Entry 8OVW (electron microscopy, 3.40 A resolution); this record covers chains N and O of the 17 polymer chains in the assembly.

== Chain N ==
Molecule: Inner kinetochore subunit CHL4
From: Saccharomyces cerevisiae
UniProt: P38907 (CENPN_YEAST); residues 1-458 here = UniProt positions 1-458
Chain sequence (458 residues; each row starts with the number of its first residue):
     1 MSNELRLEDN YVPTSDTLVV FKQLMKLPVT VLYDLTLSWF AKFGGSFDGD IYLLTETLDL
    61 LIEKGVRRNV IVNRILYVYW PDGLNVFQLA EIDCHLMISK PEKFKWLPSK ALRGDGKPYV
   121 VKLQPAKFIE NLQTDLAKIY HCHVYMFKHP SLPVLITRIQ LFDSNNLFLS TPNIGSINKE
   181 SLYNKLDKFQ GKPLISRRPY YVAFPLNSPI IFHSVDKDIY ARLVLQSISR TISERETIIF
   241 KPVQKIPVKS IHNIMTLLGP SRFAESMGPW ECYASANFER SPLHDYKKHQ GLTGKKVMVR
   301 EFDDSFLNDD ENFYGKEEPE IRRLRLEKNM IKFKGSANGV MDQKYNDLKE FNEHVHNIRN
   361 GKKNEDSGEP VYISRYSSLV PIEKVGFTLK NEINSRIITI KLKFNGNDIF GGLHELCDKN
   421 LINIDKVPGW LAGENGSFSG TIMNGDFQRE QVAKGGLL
Not modelled in the structure: 1-3, 166-185, 310-314, 342-373, 452-458
Reported in the primary citation:
  - mutagenesis - D48R/D50R/E56R/E63R: decreased growth

== Chain O ==
Molecule: Inner kinetochore subunit MCM21
From: Saccharomyces cerevisiae
UniProt: Q06675 (CENPO_YEAST); residues 1-368 here = UniProt positions 1-368
Chain sequence (368 residues; each row starts with the number of its first residue):
     1 MSRIDDLQQD IESLLSEINS LEESREKLKA KIKDKRKNEE SANPIVQEFE DLFDQFPQLN
    61 NFLFNEHPEL EETDDKDISR AQADIPATPI PYEPKKRAKL ENEEILPEQE WVLKTQPMVQ
   121 HQMFDPGVAD LLDTDILTSP SKRKRKLKID DISTSDRSEL EDYIVLENVY RMFGITFFPL
   181 VDPIDLKIKD ASGEIFVDRE MLGIRLEVFS ERTSQFEKPH YVLLKKRIKS NSWFLFKHTI
   241 PSFIDVQGIF DDTNGGLVIS HDDAYLFAKR VFLQLVEVQK RRQIFKDLEA KKIIHDLDLD
   301 LESSMVSFFV KDIKVELFVK QNEIVSCSIL DDIHDFSQNN KSKWEIALLG SLDDLELKLN
   361 HSFATIFK
Not modelled in the structure: 1-119, 149-152, 365-368
Swiss-Prot annotation at these positions:
  - modified residue: T88 (Phosphothreonine)

== Chain N / chain O interface ==
Residue-residue contacts (76):
  P118(N) - D245(O)
  V120(N) - F243(O)  hydrophobic
  K122(N) - E302(O)  salt bridge
  K122(N) - S304(O)
  K122(N) - F318(O)
  Q124(N) - M305(O)
  Q124(N) - E316(O)
  N207(N) - S242(O)
  N207(N) - F243(O)
  N207(N) - D300(O)  hydrogen bond
  N207(N) - L301(O)  hydrogen bond (side chain-backbone)
  N207(N) - E302(O)  hydrogen bond (side chain-backbone)
  S208(N) - S242(O)
  P209(N) - S242(O)
  P260(N) - P241(O)
  P260(N) - S242(O)
  P260(N) - L301(O)  hydrophobic
  R262(N) - K218(O)
  R262(N) - P219(O)  hydrogen bond (side chain-backbone)
  R262(N) - H220(O)
  R262(N) - T239(O)
  A264(N) - H238(O)
  E265(N) - K237(O)
  E265(N) - H238(O)  hydrogen bond (backbone-backbone)
  S266(N) - H238(O)  hydrogen bond (side chain-backbone)
  S266(N) - T239(O)
  W270(N) - D182(O)
  W270(N) - M201(O)  hydrophobic
  W270(N) - L223(O)  hydrophobic
  W270(N) - F236(O)  hydrophobic
  W270(N) - K237(O)
  Y273(N) - L180(O)
  Y273(N) - Y221(O)  hydrophobic
  Y273(N) - L223(O)  hydrophobic
  Y273(N) - T239(O)
  A274(N) - T239(O)
  S275(N) - K218(O)
  F278(N) - Y221(O)
  E279(N) - R205(O)  salt bridge
  E279(N) - Y221(O)  hydrogen bond
  R280(N) - R171(O)  hydrogen bond (backbone-side chain)
  S281(N) - R171(O)
  S281(N) - F216(O)
  P282(N) - N168(O)  hydrogen bond (backbone-side chain)
  P282(N) - R171(O)
  P282(N) - M172(O)  hydrophobic
  P282(N) - E207(O)
  H284(N) - N168(O)
  Y286(N) - E161(O)
  Y286(N) - I164(O)  hydrophobic
  Y286(N) - V165(O)  hydrophobic
  K287(N) - E161(O)  salt bridge
  H289(N) - I164(O)
  H289(N) - E167(O)
  G291(N) - L160(O)
  L292(N) - R157(O)
  L292(N) - L160(O)  hydrophobic
  L292(N) - E161(O)
  L292(N) - I164(O)  hydrophobic
  R300(N) - P183(O)  hydrogen bond (side chain-backbone)
  R300(N) - L186(O)
  F302(N) - L186(O)  hydrophobic
  F302(N) - I188(O)  hydrophobic
  F302(N) - I195(O)  hydrophobic
  K332(N) - I184(O)
  V427(N) - I184(O)
  P428(N) - I184(O)  hydrophobic
  E434(N) - F236(O)
  E434(N) - K237(O)
  N435(N) - K237(O)
  N444(N) - I228(O)
  N444(N) - K229(O)  hydrogen bond
  G445(N) - R199(O)  hydrogen bond (backbone-side chain)
  D446(N) - R199(O)  salt bridge
  D446(N) - R227(O)  salt bridge
  D446(N) - F234(O)
Other interface residues (no listed pair), chain N (45 interface residues in all): K117, L123, L206, S261, M267, A276, L283, G429
Other interface residues (no listed pair), chain O (48 interface residues in all): F178, S214, I240

== Summary ==
Chain N and chain O form an interface of 45 and 48 residues respectively, with 12 hydrogen bonds and 5 salt
bridges. Among the polar pairs are K122(N)-E302(O), E279(N)-R205(O) and K287(N)-E161(O). From the paper:
D48R/D50R/E56R/E63R of chain N reduce growth.
Chain N is Inner kinetochore subunit CHL4 and chain O is Inner kinetochore subunit MCM21, both from
Saccharomyces cerevisiae; the structure, Cryo-EM structure of CBF1-CCAN bound topologically to centromeric
DNA, was determined by electron microscopy, deposited together with 8OVX, 8OW0 and 8OW1.
